PDB entry 6YMY | electron microscopy, 3.41 A resolution | chains c and g of the 12 polymer chains in the assembly

[Chain c]
Molecule: Cytochrome c oxidase subunit 3
Organism: Saccharomyces cerevisiae (strain ATCC 204508 / S288c)
Notes: EC 1.9.3.1
UniProtKB: P00420 (COX3_YEAST); numbering as in UniProt (aligned over 2-269)
Sequence (268 residues; row label = number of the first residue in the row):
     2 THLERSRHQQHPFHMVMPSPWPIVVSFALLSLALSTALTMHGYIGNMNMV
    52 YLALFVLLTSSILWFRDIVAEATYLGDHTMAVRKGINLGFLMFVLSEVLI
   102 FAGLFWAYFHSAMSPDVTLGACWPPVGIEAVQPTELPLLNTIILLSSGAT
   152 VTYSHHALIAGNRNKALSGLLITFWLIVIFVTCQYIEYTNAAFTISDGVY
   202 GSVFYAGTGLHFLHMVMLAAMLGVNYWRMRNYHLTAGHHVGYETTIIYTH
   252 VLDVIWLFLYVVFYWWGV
Small-molecule neighbours:
  - 1,2-diacyl-sn-glycero-3-phoshocholine (PCF): Ile-101, Tyr-189, Thr-190, Ala-192, Ala-193, Phe-194, Thr-195, Ile-196, Tyr-206, Ala-207, Gly-210, Leu-211
  - phosphatidylethanolamine (PTY), molecule 1: His-15, Val-17, Val-26, Leu-58, Ser-62, Trp-65, Phe-66, Ile-69, Glu-72, His-79, Gly-90, Phe-91, Phe-94
  - phosphatidylethanolamine (PTY), molecule 2: Leu-59, Ile-63, Phe-66, Ile-69, Ala-73, Thr-74, His-79, Ile-87, Phe-91, Phe-94, Met-218, Ala-221, Met-222, Arg-229, His-234, Leu-235, Thr-236, His-239, His-240, Val-241, Gly-242, Thr-245
Curated features (UniProtKB/Swiss-Prot):
  - natural variant: Val-263 (V263T: In strain: D273-10B/A48)

[Chain g]
Molecule: Cytochrome c oxidase subunit 7, mitochondrial
Organism: Saccharomyces cerevisiae (strain ATCC 204508 / S288c)
UniProtKB: P10174 (COX7_YEAST); numbering as in UniProt (aligned over 3-57)
Sequence (55 residues; each row starts with the number of its first residue):
     3 NKVIQLQKIFQSSTKPLWWRHPRSALYLYPFYAIFAVAVVTPLLYIPNAI
    53 RGIKA

[Interface between chain c and chain g]
Pairs across the interface - 48 pairs, chain c then chain g:
  Met-18(c) with Leu-19(g), hydrophobic; Arg-22(g)
  Pro-19(c) with Trp-20(g)
  Ser-20(c) with Trp-20(g)
  Pro-21(c) with Trp-20(g)
  Trp-22(c) with Trp-20(g), hydrophobic; Phe-33(g), hydrophobic
  Val-25(c) with Phe-33(g), hydrophobic; Phe-37(g)
  Phe-28(c) with Phe-37(g), hydrophobic; Val-41(g)
  Ser-32(c) with Ala-40(g), hydrogen bond (side chain-backbone); Pro-44(g)
  Leu-35(c) with Pro-44(g), hydrophobic; Leu-45(g), hydrophobic; Ile-48(g), hydrophobic
  Leu-39(c) with Tyr-47(g), hydrophobic; Ala-51(g), hydrophobic
  His-42(c) with Lys-56(g), hydrogen bond (backbone-side chain)
  Tyr-44(c) with Ala-51(g), hydrophobic; Ile-55(g); Lys-56(g)
  Ile-45(c) with Tyr-47(g), hydrophobic; Ala-57(g)
  Gly-46(c) with Ala-57(g)
  Met-50(c) with Thr-43(g), hydrogen bond
  Leu-53(c) with Ala-40(g), hydrophobic
  Phe-56(c) with Ile-36(g), hydrophobic
  Val-57(c) with Phe-33(g), hydrophobic
  Thr-60(c) with Phe-33(g)
  Ser-61(c) with Phe-33(g)
  Arg-67(c) with Tyr-29(g)
  Asp-68(c) with Trp-20(g)
  Ala-71(c) with Phe-12(g), hydrophobic
  Glu-72(c) with Leu-19(g)
  Thr-74(c) with Val-5(g); Gln-9(g)
  Tyr-75(c) with Val-5(g), hydrophobic; Leu-8(g); Gln-9(g); Phe-12(g), hydrophobic; Gln-13(g)
  Leu-76(c) with Phe-12(g); Gln-13(g); Leu-19(g), hydrophobic; Arg-22(g)
  Tyr-233(c) with Asn-3(g); Val-5(g)
Other interface residues (no listed pair), chain c (30 interface residues in all): Ser-36, Leu-64
Other interface residues (no listed pair), chain g (28 interface residues in all): Leu-30, Tyr-34, Val-39, Gly-54

[In short]
30 residues of chain c face 28 of chain g across their interface; the contacts include 3 hydrogen bonds. Among
the polar pairs are Ser-32(c)/Ala-40(g), His-42(c)/Lys-56(g) and Met-50(c)/Thr-43(g). Chain c binds
phosphatidylethanolamine and 1,2-diacyl-sn-glycero-3-phoshocholine.
Chain c is Cytochrome c oxidase subunit 3 and chain g is Cytochrome c oxidase subunit 7, mitochondrial, both
from Saccharomyces cerevisiae (strain ATCC 204508 / S288c); the structure, Cytochrome c oxidase from
Saccharomyces cerevisiae, was determined by electron microscopy, deposited together with 6YMX.
